8YQW - chains B and J of the 9 polymer chains in the assembly; structure by electron microscopy, 2.68 A resolution.

# Chain B
Name: DNA-directed RNA polymerase subunit beta
Organism: African swine fever virus
Notes: EC 2.7.7.6
UniProtKB: A0A2X0RU95 (A0A2X0RU95_ASF); residues 1-1242 here = UniProt positions 1-1242
Sequence (1242 residues; each row starts with the number of its first residue):
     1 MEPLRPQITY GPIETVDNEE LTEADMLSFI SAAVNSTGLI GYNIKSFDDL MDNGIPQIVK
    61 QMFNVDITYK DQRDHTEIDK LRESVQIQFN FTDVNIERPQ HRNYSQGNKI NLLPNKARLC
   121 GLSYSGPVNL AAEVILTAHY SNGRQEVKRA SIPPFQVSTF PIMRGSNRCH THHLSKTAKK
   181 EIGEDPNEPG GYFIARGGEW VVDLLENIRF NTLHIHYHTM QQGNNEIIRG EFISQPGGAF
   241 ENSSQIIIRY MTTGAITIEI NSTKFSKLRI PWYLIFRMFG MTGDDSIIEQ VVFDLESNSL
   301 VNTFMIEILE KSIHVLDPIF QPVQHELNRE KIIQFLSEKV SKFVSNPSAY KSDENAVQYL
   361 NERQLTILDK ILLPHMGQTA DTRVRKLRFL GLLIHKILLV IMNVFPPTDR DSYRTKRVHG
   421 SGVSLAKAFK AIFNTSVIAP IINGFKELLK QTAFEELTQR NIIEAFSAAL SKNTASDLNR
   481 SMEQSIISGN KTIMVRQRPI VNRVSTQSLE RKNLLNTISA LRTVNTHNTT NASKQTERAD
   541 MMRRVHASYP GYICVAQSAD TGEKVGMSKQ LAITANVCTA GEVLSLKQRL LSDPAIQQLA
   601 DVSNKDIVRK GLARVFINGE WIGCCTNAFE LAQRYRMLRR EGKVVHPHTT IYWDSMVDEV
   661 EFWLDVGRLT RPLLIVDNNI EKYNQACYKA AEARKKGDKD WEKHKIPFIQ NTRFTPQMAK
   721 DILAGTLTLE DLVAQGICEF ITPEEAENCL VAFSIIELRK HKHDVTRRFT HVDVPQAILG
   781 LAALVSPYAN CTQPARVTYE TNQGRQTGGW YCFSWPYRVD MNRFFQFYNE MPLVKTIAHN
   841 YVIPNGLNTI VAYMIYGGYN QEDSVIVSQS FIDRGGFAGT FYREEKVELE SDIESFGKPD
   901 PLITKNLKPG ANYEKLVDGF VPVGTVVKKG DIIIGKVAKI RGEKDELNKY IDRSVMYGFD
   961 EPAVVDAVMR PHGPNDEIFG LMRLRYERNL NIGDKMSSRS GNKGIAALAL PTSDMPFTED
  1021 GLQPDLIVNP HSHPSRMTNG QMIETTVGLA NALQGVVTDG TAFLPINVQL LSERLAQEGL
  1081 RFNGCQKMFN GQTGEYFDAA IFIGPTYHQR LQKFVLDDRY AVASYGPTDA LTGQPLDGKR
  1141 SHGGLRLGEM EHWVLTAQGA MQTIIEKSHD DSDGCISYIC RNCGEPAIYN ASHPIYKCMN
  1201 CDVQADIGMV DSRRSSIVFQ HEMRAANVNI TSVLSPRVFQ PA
Unresolved in the structure: 1-3, 219-224, 490-503, 529-532, 941-948

# Chain J
Name: M1249L
Organism: African swine fever virus
UniProtKB: A0A2X0SDX8 (A0A2X0SDX8_ASF); residue numbers follow UniProt; this construct covers 1-1249
Sequence (1249 residues; numbered 1 to 1249; the number before each row is that of its first residue):
     1 MEEVITIAQI VHRGTDILSL NNEEIEALVD EIYSTLKGSN DIKNIRLIDF LFTLKDFVNH
    61 VRAEQSKLPD LSMPIEAYIR QLLVDPDVVP IVSEKKKELR VRPSTRKEIF LINGTHLAVP
   121 AEAPIEIYGL KLRLKTFSPQ CFMRMAEIGS FSPETLGYVA SGANLTNFIR VFMKCVDQET
   181 WKKNGEGVVV TTKENIIQFT HQYIELYKFL RSGGHSWLIN RLAEEMVHRK LDREDQGSHI
   241 SNIVETEEIE PEENIKRVIF FLKELSTMYS VSPVFTSGYM PLLYDLYRAG YLEVLWNPVE
   301 QKFLQHAEQR EKEQMILQQV DMKLTEVITQ ARQYFKIMEE KIGRVQSDAI REILTMEGKV
   361 DDPNSILQEV IKACGKQEAE LITTEYLNIK KQWELQEKNA CAHLKLVKQL RSGLQYAELL
   421 KVLESIRVLY KEKNNTTNWN LCKACGFKLL CPHVDMLIQL QAAEASYDTM RTKLMKFSGI
   481 NKEKENNQGL IYSYFCKICG EELAHFIQED RTADVGIIGD LNSKLRVFIW QETMKACTFI
   541 HFGKLVDVKQ FANIAVNVCL PLVYSIENIK KEEDYDPLTQ LYAVIYIYAY ILNLIYSSQK
   601 NKEFLTITIH GMKADSSLNA YVTFLLEKMM QQYSGIINQL SEITDQWIAN NFREAFKKII
   661 HQNGLQGLSV QDDTKVLLTE ILLDPMYDYA ATVARIDGSI PMHKPRTPKE AEYEFKTVIG
   721 RTPAELLSQK EFYDKIYTSK YRPDFTQLTR LNDIYFQEES LRVWWGGRDE EKTSTLIYLR
   781 AYELFLKYLQ NAPNFNSELA EFKTYENAYG EQKALLAQQG FYNIFDPNTG RADQRTRLFE
   841 YKRLPISTLY DERGLPHKWT IYVYKAVDSS QKPAEIEVTR KDVIKKIDNH YALADLRCSV
   901 CHVLQHEVGQ LNIKKVQTAL KASLEFNTFY AFYESRCPKG GLHDFQDKKC VKCGLFTYII
   961 YDHLSQPELV HDYYNNYKDQ YDKEKMSIRS IQIKKDMTTP STETQPKPPQ EPWTFDYGKI
  1021 IKTAKILDIS PAVIEAIGAM EGRSYADIRE GQGAPPPPTS MDDPRLMAVD SAVRIFLYNY
  1081 NCLRHVSTFN KPPIHVERLV KHLSYEEKED LEKVLPNVVN EYHTTFKHLR VTDPASALLY
  1141 SIEFLCISFL TLYEIKEPSW VVNIVREFAL TELNTIIQSE KLLSKPGAFN FMIFGEDFVC
  1201 SGEDSSMDDI SAYSSPGLFG EDIIDRLDDP FSIEDVDISL DVLDNLAPQ
Unresolved in the structure: 1-73, 240-671, 752-767, 992-1010, 1219-1226

# How chain B and chain J interact
Contacting residue pairs (220; chain B residue first):
  Glu-20(B) / Arg-831(J)  salt bridge
  Thr-22(B) / Arg-831(J)
  Thr-22(B) / Ala-832(J)
  Thr-22(B) / Gln-834(J)
  Glu-23(B) / Gln-834(J)  hydrogen bond (backbone-side chain)
  Met-62(B) / Ser-1205(J)
  Phe-63(B) / Ser-1205(J)
  Asn-64(B) / Glu-1203(J)
  Asn-64(B) / Asp-1204(J)
  Asn-64(B) / Ser-1205(J)  hydrogen bond (backbone-side chain)
  Asp-66(B) / Ser-1201(J)  hydrogen bond
  Asp-66(B) / Glu-1203(J)
  Asp-66(B) / Asp-1204(J)  hydrogen bond (backbone-side chain)
  Ile-67(B) / Val-1199(J)
  Ile-67(B) / Cys-1200(J)  hydrophobic
  Ile-67(B) / Met-1207(J)  hydrophobic
  Thr-68(B) / Asp-1197(J)
  Thr-68(B) / Phe-1198(J)
  Thr-68(B) / Val-1199(J)  hydrogen bond (backbone-backbone)
  Tyr-69(B) / Phe-1198(J)  hydrophobic
  Lys-70(B) / Met-1192(J)
  Lys-70(B) / Asp-1197(J)
  Glu-83(B) / Asn-1190(J)
  Ser-84(B) / Phe-1191(J)
  Arg-98(B) / Tyr-788(J)
  Asn-103(B) / Leu-677(J)
  Asn-103(B) / Glu-680(J)
  Asn-103(B) / Ile-681(J)
  Asn-103(B) / Phe-732(J)
  Tyr-104(B) / Leu-677(J)  hydrophobic
  Tyr-104(B) / Glu-680(J)  hydrogen bond (backbone-side chain)
  Tyr-104(B) / Leu-726(J)
  Tyr-104(B) / Leu-727(J)  hydrophobic
  Tyr-104(B) / Gln-729(J)  hydrogen bond (side chain-backbone)
  Asn-108(B) / Lys-730(J)  hydrogen bond (side chain-backbone)
  Ile-110(B) / Tyr-733(J)
  Asn-111(B) / Tyr-733(J)  hydrogen bond (backbone-side chain)
  Asn-111(B) / Leu-789(J)
  Leu-113(B) / Pro-685(J)  hydrophobic
  Leu-113(B) / Met-686(J)
  Asn-115(B) / Pro-685(J)
  Lys-116(B) / Glu-680(J)
  His-139(B) / Phe-1191(J)
  Gly-143(B) / Ala-1188(J)
  His-170(B) / Tyr-788(J)  hydrogen bond
  His-173(B) / Tyr-788(J)
  His-173(B) / Phe-795(J)
  His-173(B) / Asn-796(J)
  His-173(B) / Leu-799(J)
  Leu-174(B) / Phe-785(J)  hydrophobic
  Leu-174(B) / Tyr-788(J)  hydrophobic
  Leu-174(B) / Lys-803(J)  hydrogen bond (backbone-side chain)
  Ser-175(B) / Ala-781(J)
  Ser-175(B) / Phe-802(J)
  Ser-175(B) / Glu-806(J)
  Lys-176(B) / Glu-806(J)  hydrogen bond (backbone-side chain)
  Thr-177(B) / Ile-777(J)
  Thr-177(B) / Tyr-778(J)
  Thr-177(B) / Ala-781(J)
  Thr-177(B) / Glu-806(J)  hydrogen bond
  Glu-181(B) / Asp-688(J)
  Glu-181(B) / Tyr-689(J)
  Glu-181(B) / Tyr-778(J)  hydrogen bond
  Ile-182(B) / Pro-685(J)
  Ile-182(B) / Phe-785(J)  hydrophobic
  Asn-207(B) / Ser-1215(J)
  Ile-233(B) / Ser-1215(J)
  Ile-233(B) / Pro-1216(J)
  Asn-242(B) / Tyr-1213(J)
  Ser-243(B) / Pro-1216(J)
  Gln-245(B) / Pro-1216(J)
  Gln-245(B) / Gly-1217(J)
  Ser-262(B) / Ala-1212(J)
  Thr-263(B) / Asp-1208(J)
  Thr-263(B) / Asp-1209(J)  hydrogen bond (backbone-backbone)
  Thr-263(B) / Ala-1212(J)
  Lys-264(B) / Gly-1202(J)
  Lys-264(B) / Asp-1204(J)  hydrogen bond (side chain-backbone)
  Lys-264(B) / Asp-1208(J)  salt bridge
  Gly-280(B) / Met-1067(J)
  Gly-280(B) / Ser-1071(J)
  Thr-282(B) / Ser-1071(J)  hydrogen bond
  Thr-282(B) / Arg-1074(J)  hydrogen bond
  Gly-283(B) / Arg-1074(J)
  Ser-286(B) / Lys-1127(J)
  Leu-327(B) / Ser-1071(J)
  Leu-327(B) / Ile-1075(J)
  Leu-327(B) / Tyr-1078(J)  hydrophobic
  Asn-328(B) / Ser-1179(J)  hydrogen bond
  Arg-329(B) / Gly-1038(J)
  Arg-329(B) / Glu-1041(J)  salt bridge
  Arg-329(B) / Ala-1068(J)
  Arg-329(B) / Glu-1180(J)  salt bridge
  Arg-329(B) / Leu-1183(J)
  Glu-330(B) / Ser-1179(J)  hydrogen bond
  Glu-330(B) / Leu-1182(J)
  Lys-342(B) / Phe-1198(J)
  Phe-343(B) / Phe-1194(J)
  Phe-343(B) / Gly-1195(J)
  Phe-343(B) / Glu-1196(J)
  Phe-343(B) / Phe-1198(J)
  Phe-343(B) / Cys-1200(J)  hydrophobic
  Val-344(B) / Phe-1194(J)
  Ser-345(B) / Phe-1194(J)  hydrogen bond (backbone-backbone)
  Ser-345(B) / Gly-1195(J)  hydrogen bond (side chain-backbone)
  Ser-345(B) / Glu-1196(J)
  Asn-346(B) / Ile-1193(J)
  Asn-346(B) / Phe-1194(J)
  Asn-346(B) / Gly-1195(J)
  Tyr-350(B) / Phe-1194(J)  hydrophobic
  Asp-353(B) / Phe-1189(J)
  Asp-353(B) / Ile-1193(J)
  Glu-354(B) / Gln-1178(J)  hydrogen bond
  Glu-354(B) / Lys-1181(J)
  Glu-354(B) / Leu-1182(J)
  Asn-355(B) / Pro-1186(J)
  Asn-355(B) / Gly-1187(J)  hydrogen bond (side chain-backbone)
  Asn-355(B) / Ala-1188(J)
  Asn-355(B) / Phe-1189(J)
  Ala-356(B) / Phe-1189(J)  hydrophobic
  Ala-356(B) / Ile-1193(J)  hydrophobic
  Ala-356(B) / Phe-1194(J)  hydrophobic
  Val-357(B) / Leu-1182(J)  hydrophobic
  Gln-358(B) / Lys-1181(J)
  Gln-358(B) / Leu-1182(J)
  Gln-358(B) / Ser-1184(J)
  Gln-358(B) / Lys-1185(J)
  Gln-358(B) / Pro-1186(J)
  Tyr-359(B) / Pro-1186(J)
  Tyr-359(B) / Phe-1189(J)  hydrophobic
  Tyr-359(B) / Phe-1191(J)  hydrophobic
  Tyr-359(B) / Val-1199(J)
  Tyr-359(B) / Cys-1200(J)  hydrogen bond (side chain-backbone)
  Tyr-359(B) / Ser-1201(J)
  Leu-360(B) / Phe-1194(J)  hydrophobic
  Asn-361(B) / Leu-1182(J)
  Asn-361(B) / Leu-1183(J)
  Glu-362(B) / Gly-1042(J)
  Glu-362(B) / Leu-1183(J)
  Glu-362(B) / Ser-1184(J)
  Arg-363(B) / Cys-1200(J)  hydrogen bond
  Arg-363(B) / Ser-1201(J)
  Lys-370(B) / Gly-1202(J)  hydrogen bond (side chain-backbone)
  Lys-370(B) / Glu-1203(J)
  Ala-380(B) / Pro-1064(J)
  Asp-381(B) / Asp-1063(J)
  Asp-381(B) / Pro-1064(J)
  Val-384(B) / Asp-1062(J)
  Val-384(B) / Pro-1064(J)  hydrophobic
  Val-384(B) / Met-1067(J)  hydrophobic
  Val-384(B) / Arg-1130(J)
  Arg-388(B) / Asp-1062(J)  salt bridge
  Lys-427(B) / Tyr-1213(J)
  Lys-430(B) / Tyr-1213(J)
  Ala-431(B) / Ile-1210(J)  hydrophobic
  Ala-431(B) / Tyr-1213(J)  hydrophobic
  Asn-434(B) / Ile-1210(J)
  Asn-434(B) / Tyr-1213(J)
  Thr-435(B) / Ile-1210(J)
  Lys-534(B) / Leu-1227(J)  hydrogen bond (side chain-backbone)
  Lys-534(B) / Asp-1228(J)
  Lys-534(B) / Pro-1230(J)
  Ala-539(B) / Pro-1230(J)  hydrophobic
  Ala-539(B) / Phe-1231(J)
  Arg-543(B) / Phe-1231(J)
  Asp-560(B) / Pro-1248(J)
  Thr-561(B) / Leu-1246(J)
  Thr-561(B) / Ala-1247(J)
  Thr-561(B) / Pro-1248(J)
  Glu-563(B) / Phe-1231(J)
  Glu-563(B) / Ser-1232(J)
  Glu-563(B) / Ile-1233(J)
  Ala-600(B) / Ser-1060(J)
  Ala-600(B) / Met-1061(J)
  Val-602(B) / Met-1061(J)
  Ser-603(B) / Met-1061(J)
  Ser-603(B) / Val-1131(J)
  Ile-756(B) / Gln-834(J)
  Arg-796(B) / Gln-1249(J)  hydrogen bond (side chain-backbone)
  Tyr-799(B) / Pro-1248(J)
  Lys-835(B) / Phe-821(J)
  Met-969(B) / Leu-683(J)  hydrophobic
  Pro-971(B) / Leu-683(J)  hydrophobic
  His-972(B) / Val-676(J)
  His-972(B) / Thr-679(J)  hydrogen bond
  His-972(B) / Glu-680(J)
  Lys-995(B) / Asp-1244(J)  salt bridge
  Lys-1003(B) / Gln-1249(J)
  Arg-1036(B) / Gln-1249(J)
  Gln-1054(B) / Tyr-822(J)  hydrogen bond
  Val-1056(B) / Tyr-822(J)  hydrophobic
  Val-1057(B) / Phe-821(J)
  Val-1057(B) / Tyr-822(J)  hydrogen bond (backbone-backbone)
  Thr-1058(B) / Phe-821(J)
  Thr-1058(B) / Tyr-822(J)
  Asp-1059(B) / Phe-821(J)
  Pro-1065(B) / Asp-833(J)
  Pro-1065(B) / Gln-834(J)
  Pro-1065(B) / Thr-836(J)
  Ile-1066(B) / Arg-835(J)
  Ile-1066(B) / Thr-836(J)
  Asn-1067(B) / Arg-835(J)
  Asn-1067(B) / Arg-837(J)
  Gln-1069(B) / Arg-837(J)  hydrogen bond
  Leu-1070(B) / Asp-833(J)
  Leu-1070(B) / Arg-835(J)
  Leu-1071(B) / Ile-824(J)  hydrophobic
  Arg-1074(B) / Ile-824(J)
  Arg-1140(B) / Asp-1241(J)  salt bridge
  Arg-1146(B) / Asp-1237(J)  salt bridge
  Gly-1148(B) / Asp-1237(J)
  Glu-1149(B) / Asp-1237(J)  hydrogen bond (backbone-side chain)
  Met-1150(B) / Asp-1237(J)
  Asn-1182(B) / Ile-148(J)
  Gln-1204(B) / Ser-150(J)  hydrogen bond
  Gln-1204(B) / Phe-151(J)
  Pro-1241(B) / Glu-234(J)
  Pro-1241(B) / Asp-235(J)
  Pro-1241(B) / His-239(J)
  Ala-1242(B) / Asp-235(J)
Other interface residues (no listed pair), chain B (144 interface residues in all): Ala-24, Val-65, Gln-88, Gln-106, Leu-119, His-172, Ala-178, Phe-210, Met-281, His-325, Ile-333, Ala-349, Leu-365, Thr-366, Ile-367, Arg-383, Arg-385, Ile-438, Ile-442, Thr-536, Asp-540, Leu-599, Asp-601, Tyr-817, Asp-863, Arg-970, Asp-976, Lys-1113, Glu-1151
Other interface residues (no listed pair), chain J (118 interface residues in all): Asp-684, Thr-692, Gly-820, Ser-1206, Ser-1214, Asp-1229, Val-1236

# In short
144 residues of chain B and 118 residues of chain J are in contact; the contacts include 35 hydrogen bonds and
8 salt bridges. Polar pairs include Glu-20(B)/Arg-831(J), Lys-264(B)/Asp-1208(J) and Arg-329(B)/Glu-1041(J).
Here chain B is DNA-directed RNA polymerase subunit beta and chain J is M1249L, both from African swine fever
virus. Entry 8YQW (ASFV RNA polymerase-M1249L complex3) was determined by electron microscopy, deposited
together with 8YQT, 8YQU, 8YQV, 8YQX, 8YQY and 8YQZ.
